PDB entry 6A17 | X-ray diffraction, 2.30 A resolution | chain A

Chain A:
Protein: Cytochrome P450 90B1
From: Arabidopsis thaliana
Notes: EC 1.14.-.-
UniProtKB: O64989 (C90B1_ARATH); numbering as in UniProt; present here: 29-255, 278-434, 447-513
Chain sequence (457 residues; each row starts with the number of its first residue; note: 34 numbers in that range are skipped by the numbering (no residue carries them; nothing is unmodelled there)):
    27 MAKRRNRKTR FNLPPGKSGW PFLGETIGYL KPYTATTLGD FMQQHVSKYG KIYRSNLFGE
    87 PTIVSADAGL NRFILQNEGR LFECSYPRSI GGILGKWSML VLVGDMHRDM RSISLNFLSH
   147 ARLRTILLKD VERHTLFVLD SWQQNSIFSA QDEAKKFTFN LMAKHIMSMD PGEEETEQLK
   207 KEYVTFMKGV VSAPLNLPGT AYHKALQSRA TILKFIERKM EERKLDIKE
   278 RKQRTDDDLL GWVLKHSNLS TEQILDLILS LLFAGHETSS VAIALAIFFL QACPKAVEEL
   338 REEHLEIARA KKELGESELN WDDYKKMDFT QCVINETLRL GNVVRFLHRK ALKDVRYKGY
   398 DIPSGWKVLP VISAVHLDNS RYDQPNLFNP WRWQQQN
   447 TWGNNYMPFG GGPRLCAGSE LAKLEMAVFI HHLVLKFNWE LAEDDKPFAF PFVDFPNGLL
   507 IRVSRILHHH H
Disordered / not traced: 27-35, 514-517
Differences from the reference sequence: initiating methionine (27); expression tag (28, 514-517); engineered mutation Leu506 (Pro in O64989)
UniProt features mapped onto this chain:
  - binding site (heme): Cys462
  - mutagenesis: Ile324 to Phe326 (In dwf4-2; dwarf plant)
Residues lining bound ligands:
  - brassinazole (9RL; (2R,3S)-4-(4-chlorophenyl)-2-phenyl-3-(1H-1,2,4-triazol-1-yl)butan-2-ol): Tyr112, Ile116, Leu120, Met125, Leu126, Val216, Ser307, Leu308, Phe310, Ala311, Thr315, Val381
  - heme (HEM): Cys110, Tyr112, Met125, Leu126, His133, Arg137, Met188, Leu308, Ala311, Gly312, Thr315, Ser316, Ala319, Leu375, Val380, Val381, Leu384, Arg386, Ile409, Pro454, Phe455, Gly456, Pro459, Arg460, Cys462, Ala463, Gly464, Leu467, Ala468, Glu471

Summary:
Bound to chain A: brassinazole and heme. From UniProt: heme-binding residue Cys462 and 3 mutagenesis sites.
Chain A is Cytochrome P450 90B1 (Arabidopsis thaliana); the structure, Crystal structure of CYP90B1 in complex
with brassinazole, was determined by X-ray diffraction together with 6A15, 6A16 and 6A18 from the same study.
